PDB entry 5BNP | X-ray diffraction, 2.15 A resolution | chains B and C of the 4 polymer chains in the assembly

== Chain B ==
Protein: Capsid protein VP2
Organism: Enterovirus D68
UniProtKB: Q68T42 (Q68T42_9ENTO); residues 1-248 here correspond to UniProt positions 70-317 (UniProt number = residue number + 69)
Amino-acid sequence (248 residues; each row starts with the number of its first residue):
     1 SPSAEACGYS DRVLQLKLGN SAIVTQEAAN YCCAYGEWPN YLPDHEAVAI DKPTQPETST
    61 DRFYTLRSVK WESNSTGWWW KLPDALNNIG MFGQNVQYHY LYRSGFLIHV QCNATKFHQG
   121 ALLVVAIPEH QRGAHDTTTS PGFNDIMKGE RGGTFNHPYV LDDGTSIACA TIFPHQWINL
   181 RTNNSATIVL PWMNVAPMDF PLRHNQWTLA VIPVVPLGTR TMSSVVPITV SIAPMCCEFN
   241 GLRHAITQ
Disordered / not traced: 1-9, 247-248
Curated features (UniProtKB/Swiss-Prot):
  - site: Gln248 (Cleavage)

== Chain C ==
Protein: Capsid protein VP3
Organism: Enterovirus D68
UniProtKB: Q68T42 (Q68T42_9ENTO); residues 1-247 here correspond to UniProt positions 318-564 (UniProt number = residue number + 317)
Amino-acid sequence (247 residues; each row starts with the number of its first residue):
     1 GVPTYLLPGS GQFLTTDDHS SAPVLPCFNP TPEMHIPGQI RNMLEMIQVE SMMEINNTDG
    61 ANGMERLRVD ISVQADLDQL LFNIPLDIQL DGPLRNTLVG NISRYYTHWS GSLEMTFMFC
   121 GSFMATGKLI LCYTPPGGSC PTTRETAMLG THIVWDFGLQ SSITLIIPWI SGSHYRMFNS
   181 DAKSTNANVG YVTCFMQTNL IVPSESSDTC SLIGFIAAKD DFSLRLMRDS PDIGQSNHLH
   241 GAEAAYQ
Curated features (UniProtKB/Swiss-Prot):
  - binding site (N-acetylneuraminate): Asp91, Arg95, Pro231, Asp232, Ile233

== Interface between chain B and chain C ==
Pairs across the interface - 85 pairs, chain B then chain C:
  Arg12(B) with Leu159(C)
  Tyr35(B) with Pro37(C), hydrophobic; Gly38(C)
  Glu37(B) with His35(C), salt bridge; Pro37(C)
  Glu46(B) with Met34(C); His35(C), hydrogen bond (side chain-backbone)
  Lys116(B) with Ser122(C); Phe123(C), hydrogen bond (backbone-backbone); Met124(C), hydrogen bond (backbone-backbone)
  Phe117(B) with Ser122(C); Met124(C), hydrophobic; Pro203(C), hydrophobic; Glu205(C); Ser206(C)
  His118(B) with Ser122(C)
  Gln119(B) with Cys120(C); Gly121(C); Ser122(C); Ser207(C); Thr209(C), hydrogen bond (side chain-backbone); Cys210(C), hydrogen bond
  Gly120(B) with Cys120(C)
  Ala121(B) with Cys120(C), hydrophobic
  Thr138(B) with His240(C)
  Pro158(B) with Met64(C), hydrophobic
  Tyr159(B) with Glu54(C), hydrogen bond; Gly63(C); Met64(C); Arg66(C)
  Ser166(B) with Asn96(C), hydrogen bond
  Ile167(B) with Met52(C); Met64(C), hydrophobic; Leu67(C), hydrophobic
  Ala168(B) with Ser51(C); Met52(C), hydrogen bond (backbone-backbone); Asn96(C)
  Cys169(B) with Asn96(C); Thr97(C); Leu98(C); Asn101(C)
  Thr171(B) with Val49(C); Glu50(C), hydrogen bond (side chain-backbone); Ser51(C)
  Ile172(B) with Val49(C), hydrophobic; Leu98(C), hydrophobic
  Trp177(B) with Met52(C), hydrophobic; Ile213(C), hydrophobic; Phe215(C), hydrophobic
  Asn179(B) with Met118(C); Phe119(C), hydrogen bond (side chain-backbone); Cys120(C)
  Arg181(B) with Phe119(C); Gly121(C); Ser122(C), hydrogen bond (side chain-backbone); Phe123(C); Ala125(C), hydrogen bond (side chain-backbone); Gly158(C), hydrogen bond (side chain-backbone)
  Thr182(B) with Ser161(C)
  Pro191(B) with Pro37(C), hydrophobic
  Trp192(B) with Pro37(C)
  Met193(B) with Pro37(C)
  Asn194(B) with Met34(C); Ile36(C)
  Val195(B) with Met34(C)
  Ala196(B) with Met34(C)
  Pro197(B) with Met34(C)
  Ile212(B) with Met64(C), hydrophobic
  Pro213(B) with Met64(C)
  Val214(B) with Arg68(C), hydrogen bond (backbone-side chain); Ile213(C), hydrophobic
  Val215(B) with Cys120(C), hydrophobic; Ser211(C); Ile213(C), hydrophobic
  Pro216(B) with Arg68(C)
  Gly218(B) with Ser207(C)
  Thr219(B) with Glu205(C), hydrogen bond (side chain-backbone); Ser207(C), hydrogen bond (backbone-side chain)
  Arg220(B) with Val202(C); Pro203(C), hydrogen bond (side chain-backbone); Ser204(C), hydrogen bond (side chain-backbone); Glu205(C), hydrogen bond (backbone-backbone); Ser206(C), hydrogen bond (side chain-backbone); Asp208(C), salt bridge
  Thr221(B) with Glu205(C), hydrogen bond
Other interface residues (no listed pair), chain B (42 interface residues in all): Thr76, Leu123, Met222
Other interface residues (no listed pair), chain C (45 interface residues in all): Met46, Phe157

== Overview ==
42 residues of chain B face 45 of chain C across their interface; the contacts include 21 hydrogen bonds and 2
salt bridges. Polar contacts include Glu37(B)-His35(C), Arg220(B)-Asp208(C) and Glu46(B)-His35(C). From
UniProt: 5 N-acetylneuraminate-binding residues on chain C.
Chain B is Capsid protein VP2 and chain C is Capsid protein VP3, both from Enterovirus D68; the structure,
Crystal structure of human enterovirus D68 in complex with 3'SLN, was determined by X-ray diffraction,
deposited together with 5BNN and 5BNO.
